7VAN - chains A and F of the 12 polymer chains in the assembly; structure by electron microscopy, 3.00 A resolution.

[Chain A]
Protein: V-type ATP synthase alpha chain
From: Thermus thermophilus HB8
Notes: EC 7.1.2.2
UniProt: Q56403 (VATA_THET8); numbering as in UniProt (aligned over 1-578)
Chain sequence (578 residues; row label = number of the first residue in the row):
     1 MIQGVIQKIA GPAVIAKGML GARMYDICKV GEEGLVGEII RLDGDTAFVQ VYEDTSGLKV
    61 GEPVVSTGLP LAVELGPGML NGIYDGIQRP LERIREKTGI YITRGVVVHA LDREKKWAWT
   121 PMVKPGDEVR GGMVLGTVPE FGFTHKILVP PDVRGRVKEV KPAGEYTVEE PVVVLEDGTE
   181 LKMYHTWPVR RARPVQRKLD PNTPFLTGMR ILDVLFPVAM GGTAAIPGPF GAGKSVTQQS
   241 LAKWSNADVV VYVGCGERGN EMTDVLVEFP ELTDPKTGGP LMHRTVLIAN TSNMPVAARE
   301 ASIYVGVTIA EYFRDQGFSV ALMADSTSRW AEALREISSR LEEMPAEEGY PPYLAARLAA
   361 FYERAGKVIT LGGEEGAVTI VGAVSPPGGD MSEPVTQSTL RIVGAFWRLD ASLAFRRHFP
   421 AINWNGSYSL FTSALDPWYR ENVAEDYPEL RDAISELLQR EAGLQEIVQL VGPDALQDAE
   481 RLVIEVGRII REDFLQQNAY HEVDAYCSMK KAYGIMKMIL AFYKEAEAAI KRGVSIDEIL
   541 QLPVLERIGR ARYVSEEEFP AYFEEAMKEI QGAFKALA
Construct notes: conflict A232 (Ser in Q56403), S235 (Thr in Q56403)
Bound ions: Mg2+: S235 (together with ADP, phosphate ion)
Small-molecule neighbours: ADP (adenosine-5'-diphosphate): P229, F230, G231, A232, G233, K234, S235, V236, F419, P420, Q497, N498, A499, Y500

[Chain F]
Protein: V-type ATP synthase beta chain
From: Thermus thermophilus HB8
UniProt: Q56404 (VATB_THET8); numbering as in UniProt (aligned over 1-478)
Chain sequence (478 residues; row label = number of the first residue in the row):
     1 MDLLKKEYTG ITYISGPLLF VENAKDLAYG AIVDIKDGTG RVRGGQVIEV SEEYAVIQVF
    61 EETTGLDLAT TSVSLVEDVA RLGVSKEMLG RRFNGIGKPI DGLPPITPEK RLPITGLPLN
   121 PVARRKPEQF IQTGISTIDV MNTLVRGQKL PIFSGSGLPA NEIAAQIARQ ATVRPDLSGE
   181 GEKEEPFAVV FAAMGITQRE LSYFIQEFER TGALSRSVLF LNKADDPTIE RILTPRMALT
   241 VAEYLAFEHD YHVLVILTDM TNYCEALREI GAAREEIPGR RGYPGYMYTD LATIYERAGV
   301 VEGKKGSVTQ IPILSMPDDD RTHPIPDLTG YITEGQIQLS RELHRKGIYP PIDPLPSLSR
   361 LMNNGVGKGK TREDHKQVSD QLYSAYANGV DIRKLVAIIG EDALTENDRR YLQFADAFER
   421 FFINQGQQNR SIEESLQIAW ALLSMLPQGE LKRISKDHIG KYYGQKLEEI WGAPQALD
Disordered / not traced: 1, 473-478
Small-molecule neighbours: ADP (adenosine-5'-diphosphate): L358, R360, N363

[How chain A and chain F interact]
Pairs across the interface - 104 pairs, chain A then chain F:
  Q7(A) with S51(F); E52(F), hydrogen bond (backbone-backbone)
  K8(A) with E49(F); V50(F)
  I9(A) with Y29(F), hydrophobic; E49(F); V50(F), hydrogen bond (backbone-backbone)
  G11(A) with Y29(F), hydrogen bond (backbone-side chain)
  K17(A) with E52(F), salt bridge
  T55(A) with Y29(F)
  S56(A) with Y29(F)
  G57(A) with A28(F); Y29(F), hydrogen bond (backbone-backbone)
  L58(A) with A28(F); Y29(F), hydrogen bond (backbone-backbone)
  K59(A) with D26(F); A28(F)
  V60(A) with V50(F), hydrophobic; E52(F)
  I83(A) with V122(F), hydrophobic
  L91(A) with N120(F), hydrogen bond (backbone-side chain); V122(F), hydrophobic
  I94(A) with N120(F)
  R95(A) with N120(F); A123(F)
  I100(A) with L119(F); N120(F), hydrogen bond (backbone-backbone); A123(F); V301(F), hydrophobic
  Y101(A) with L117(F); P118(F); L119(F), hydrophobic
  I102(A) with P118(F), hydrogen bond (backbone-backbone); N120(F)
  G228(A) with Y331(F)
  P229(A) with Y331(F)
  F230(A) with R321(F); D327(F); G330(F); Y331(F), hydrophobic; Q336(F); R360(F)
  G231(A) with L358(F); R360(F)
  G256(A) with Y288(F), hydrogen bond (backbone-side chain)
  R258(A) with G330(F); Y331(F), hydrogen bond (side chain-backbone); I332(F), hydrogen bond (side chain-backbone); T333(F), hydrogen bond (side chain-backbone); R360(F)
  G259(A) with E296(F)
  N260(A) with R124(F); E334(F), hydrogen bond
  T263(A) with P121(F), hydrogen bond (side chain-backbone); R124(F); R125(F)
  D264(A) with K126(F)
  V267(A) with K126(F)
  E268(A) with K126(F), salt bridge
  S292(A) with Y288(F); A292(F); E296(F)
  N293(A) with P118(F); A292(F); E296(F)
  V296(A) with T289(F)
  R299(A) with Y288(F); T289(F)
  R329(A) with Y288(F); Y331(F)
  E332(A) with Y288(F)
  E336(A) with Y286(F)
  S339(A) with E276(F), hydrogen bond; I277(F), hydrogen bond (side chain-backbone)
  R340(A) with E276(F), salt bridge
  P345(A) with I277(F), hydrophobic
  E348(A) with R280(F), salt bridge
  S385(A) with Y331(F)
  P386(A) with Y331(F), hydrogen bond (backbone-side chain)
  P387(A) with D327(F)
  G388(A) with D327(F), hydrogen bond (backbone-side chain)
  D390(A) with R280(F), salt bridge
  F415(A) with R321(F); L355(F); P356(F), hydrophobic
  R416(A) with A387(F); N388(F); D391(F), salt bridge; R453(F)
  R417(A) with N142(F); P354(F); L355(F), hydrogen bond (side chain-backbone); S357(F), hydrogen bond (side chain-backbone); L358(F); Y383(F), hydrogen bond; R453(F), hydrogen bond (backbone-side chain)
  L470(A) with I398(F)
  D474(A) with A403(F); T405(F)
  Q496(A) with R453(F)
  Y500(A) with N363(F), hydrogen bond
  R550(A) with K452(F); I454(F), hydrogen bond (side chain-backbone); K456(F)
Also at the interface, not in a pair above, chain A (72 interface residues in all): I6, A10, E92, T103, M262, L266, T291, M294, R335, E343, G349, E393, H418, Q469, V471, G472, P473, E546
Also at the interface, not in a pair above, chain F (72 interface residues in all): K25, L27, I48, P127, E243, F247, R274, G279, G285, T293, K304, T322, P326, K376, D380, L395, I399, L451, S455

[In short]
Chain A and chain F each contribute 72 residues to their interface, with 24 hydrogen bonds and 6 salt bridges.
Among the polar pairs are K17(A)-E52(F), E268(A)-K126(F) and R340(A)-E276(F). ADP is bound between chain A and
chain F.
Here chain A is V-type ATP synthase alpha chain and chain F is V-type ATP synthase beta chain, both from
Thermus thermophilus HB8. Entry 7VAN (V1EG of V/A-ATPase from Thermus thermophilus, high ATP, state2-1) was
determined by electron microscopy, deposited together with 7VAI, 7VAJ, 7VAK, 7VAL, 7VAM, 7VAO and 11 further
entries.
